8XXV - chains C and E of the 5 polymer chains in the assembly; structure by electron microscopy, 2.33 A resolution.

[Chain C]
Protein: Guanine nucleotide-binding protein G(I)/G(S)/G(T) subunit beta-1
Organism: Homo sapiens
UniProt: P62873 (GBB1_HUMAN); numbering as in UniProt (aligned over 2-340)
Amino-acid sequence (345 residues; each row starts with the number of its first residue; numbers below 1 keep their minus sign (Met-4 is residue -4)):
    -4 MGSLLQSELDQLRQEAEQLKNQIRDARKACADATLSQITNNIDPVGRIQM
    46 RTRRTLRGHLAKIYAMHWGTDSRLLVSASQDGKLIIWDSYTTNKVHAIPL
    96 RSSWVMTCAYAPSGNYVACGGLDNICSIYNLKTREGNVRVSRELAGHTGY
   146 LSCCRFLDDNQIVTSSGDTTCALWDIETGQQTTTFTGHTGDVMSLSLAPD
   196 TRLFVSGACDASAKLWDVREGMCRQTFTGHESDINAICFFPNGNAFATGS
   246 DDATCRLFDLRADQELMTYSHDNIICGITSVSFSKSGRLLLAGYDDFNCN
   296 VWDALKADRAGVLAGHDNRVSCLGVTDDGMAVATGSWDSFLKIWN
Unresolved in the structure: -4 to 3
Sequence notes: initiating methionine (-4); expression tag (-3 to 1)

[Chain E]
Protein: scFv16
Organism: Mus musculus
Notes: antibody fragment or engineered binder
Amino-acid sequence (247 residues; numbered 2 to 247 plus 17 insertion-coded residues; 16 numbers in that range are skipped by the numbering (no residue carries them; nothing is unmodelled there); the number before each row is that of its first residue; a row labelled like 120A-120Q holds insertion residues (120A, then the next letters in order)):
     2 VQLVESGGGLVQPGGSRKLSCSASGFAFSSFGMHWVRQAPEKGLEWVAYI
    52 SSGSGTIYYADTVKGRFTISRDDPKNTLFLQMTSLRSEDTAMYYCVRSIY
   102 YYGSSPFDFWGQGTTLTVS
120A-120Q AGGGGSGGGGSGGGGSA
   137 DIVMTQATSSVPVTPGESVSISCRSSKSLLHSNGNTYLYWFLQRPGQSPQ
   187 LLIYRMSNLASGVPDRFSGSGSGTAFTLTISRLEAEDVGVYYCMQHLEYP
   237 LTFGAGTKLEL
Unresolved in the structure: 120A-120Q

[Chain C / chain E interface]
Pairs across the interface (11; chain C residue first):
  Asp66(C) with Tyr103(E)
  Arg68(C) with Tyr103(E)
  Leu69(C) with Tyr103(E), hydrophobic
  Asp83(C) with Tyr103(E)
  Val90(C) with Tyr102(E), hydrophobic
  His91(C) with Tyr102(E)
  Arg129(C) with Val2(E); Ser197(E), hydrogen bond
  Glu130(C) with Phe27(E); Ala28(E), hydrogen bond (backbone-backbone)
  Gly131(C) with Phe32(E)
Other interface residues (no listed pair), chain C (10 interface residues in all): Asn132
Other interface residues (no listed pair), chain E (11 interface residues in all): Gly26, Ser31, Arg98, Asp109

[Overview]
10 residues of chain C face 11 of chain E across their interface; the contacts include 2 hydrogen bonds. Polar
contacts include Arg129(C)-Ser197(E) and Glu130(C)-Ala28(E).
Here chain C is Guanine nucleotide-binding protein G(I)/G(S)/G(T) subunit beta-1 (Homo sapiens) and chain E is
scFv16 (Mus musculus). Entry 8XXV (Cryo-EM Structure of the Prostaglandin D2 Receptor 2-indomethacin Coupled
to G Protein) was determined by electron microscopy, deposited together with 8XXU and 9IYB.
